PDB entry 7TYN | electron microscopy, 2.60 A resolution | chains R and A of the 6 polymer chains in the assembly

# Chain R
Name: Calcitonin receptor
Organism: Homo sapiens
Reference sequence: P30988 (CALCR_HUMAN), isoform P30988-2; residues 25-474 here = UniProt positions 25-474
Sequence (501 residues; numbered -7 to 493; the number before each row is that of its first residue; numbers below 1 keep their minus sign (Met-7 is residue -7)):
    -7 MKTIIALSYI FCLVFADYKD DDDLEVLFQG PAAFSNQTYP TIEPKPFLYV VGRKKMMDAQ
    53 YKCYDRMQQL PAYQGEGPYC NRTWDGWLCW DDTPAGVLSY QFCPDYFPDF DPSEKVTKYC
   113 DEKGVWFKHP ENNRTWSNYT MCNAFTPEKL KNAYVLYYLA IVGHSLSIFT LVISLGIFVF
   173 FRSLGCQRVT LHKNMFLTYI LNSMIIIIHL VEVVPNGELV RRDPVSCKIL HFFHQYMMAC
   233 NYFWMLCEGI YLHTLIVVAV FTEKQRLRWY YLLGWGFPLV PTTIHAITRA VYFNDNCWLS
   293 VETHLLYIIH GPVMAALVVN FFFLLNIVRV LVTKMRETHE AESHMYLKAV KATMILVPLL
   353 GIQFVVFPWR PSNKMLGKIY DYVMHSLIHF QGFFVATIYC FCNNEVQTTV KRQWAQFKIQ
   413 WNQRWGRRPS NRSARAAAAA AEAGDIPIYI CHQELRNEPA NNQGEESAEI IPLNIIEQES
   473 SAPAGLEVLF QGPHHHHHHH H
Disordered / not traced: -7 to 36, 410-493
Disulfides: Cys55-Cys81, Cys72-Cys112, Cys95-Cys134, Cys219-Cys289
Glycans and other covalent adducts: N-acetylglucosamine (NAG) linked to Asn73, Asn130
Differences from the reference sequence: expression tag (-7 to 24, 475-493); conflict Leu447 (Pro in P30988)
Small-molecule neighbours: P42 ((2S)-2-{[(1R)-1-hydroxyhexadecyl]oxy}-3-{[(1R)-1-hydroxyoctadecyl]oxy}propyl 2-(trimethylammonio)ethyl phosphate): Lys143, Tyr146, Val147, Tyr150, Leu151, Ile153, Val154, Ser157, Leu158, Phe382, Phe385, Phe393
Swiss-Prot annotation at these positions:
  - glycosylation (N-linked (GlcNAc...) asparagine): Asn28, Asn73, Asn125, Asn130
  - natural variant: Leu447 (L447P: Probable protective factor against osteoporosis)

# Chain A
Name: Guanine nucleotide-binding protein G(s) subunit alpha isoforms short
Organism: Homo sapiens
Reference sequence: P63092 (GNAS2_HUMAN); residue numbers follow UniProt; this construct covers 1-394
Sequence (394 residues; each row starts with the number of its first residue):
     1 MGCLGNSKTE DQRNEEKAQR EANKKIEKQL QKDKQVYRAT HRLLLLGAGE SGKNTIVKQM
    61 RILHVNGFNG EGGEEDPQAA RSNSDGEKAT KVQDIKNNLK EAIETIVAAM SNLVPPVELA
   121 NPENQFRVDY ILSVMNVPDF DFPPEFYEHA KALWEDEGVR ACYERSNEYQ LIDCAQYFLD
   181 KIDVIKQADY VPSDQDLLRC RVLTSGIFET KFQVDKVNFH MFDVGAQRDE RRKWIQCFND
   241 VTAIIFVVAS SSYNMVIRED NQTNRLQAAL KLFDSIWNNK WLRDTSVILF LNKQDLLAEK
   301 VLAGKSKIED YFPEFARYTT PEDATPEPGE DPRVTRAKYF IRDEFLRIST ASGDGRHYCY
   361 PHFTCAVDTE NIRRVFNDCR DIIQRMHLRQ YELL
Disordered / not traced: 1-10, 60-203, 251-263
Differences from the reference sequence: conflict Asn54 (Ser in P63092), Ala226 (Gly in P63092), Ala268 (Glu in P63092), Lys271 (Asn in P63092), Asp274 (Lys in P63092), Lys280 (Arg in P63092), Asp284 (Thr in P63092), Thr285 (Ile in P63092)

# How chain R and chain A interact
Residue-residue contacts - 39 pairs, chain R then chain A:
  Arg180(R) with Gln390(A); Tyr391(A)
  Tyr243(R) with Tyr391(A)
  Leu244(R) with Tyr391(A), hydrophobic
  Leu247(R) with His387(A)
  Ile248(R) with Gln384(A), hydrogen bond (backbone-side chain); Leu388(A), hydrophobic
  Val249(R) with Arg380(A), hydrogen bond (backbone-side chain)
  Val252(R) with Arg380(A); Ile383(A), hydrophobic; Gln384(A); His387(A)
  Phe253(R) with His41(A); Val217(A), hydrophobic; Phe376(A), hydrophobic; Cys379(A); Arg380(A)
  Glu255(R) with Gln35(A); Arg38(A)
  Val322(R) with Gln384(A)
  Leu323(R) with Leu388(A), hydrophobic; Leu393(A); Leu394(A), hydrophobic
  Lys326(R) with Asp381(A), salt bridge; Gln384(A), hydrogen bond; Arg385(A), hydrogen bond (backbone-side chain)
  Met327(R) with Leu394(A), hydrophobic
  Glu329(R) with Asp381(A)
  Thr330(R) with Arg385(A), hydrogen bond
  His331(R) with Asp323(A), salt bridge
  Lys340(R) with Leu394(A)
  Ala344(R) with Leu393(A), hydrophobic
  Ile347(R) with Glu392(A); Leu393(A), hydrophobic
  Leu348(R) with Leu393(A), hydrophobic
  Cys394(R) with Glu392(A)
  Asn395(R) with Glu392(A)
  Asn396(R) with Glu392(A), hydrogen bond (backbone-side chain)
  Glu397(R) with Gln390(A)
Also at the interface, not in a pair above, chain R (30 interface residues in all): His184, Glu240, Lys256, Ile319, Lys343, Tyr391
Also at the interface, not in a pair above, chain A (22 interface residues in all): Lys34, Ala39, Phe219

# In short
Chain R and chain A form an interface of 30 and 22 residues respectively, with 6 hydrogen bonds and 2 salt
bridges. Among the polar pairs are Lys326(R)-Asp381(A), His331(R)-Asp323(A) and Ile248(R)-Gln384(A). Chain R
binds compound P42. Covalently linked N-acetylglucosamine: at Asn73(R) and Asn130(R).
Chain R is Calcitonin receptor and chain A is Guanine nucleotide-binding protein G(s) subunit alpha isoforms
short, both from Homo sapiens; the structure, Calcitonin Receptor in complex with Gs and salmon calcitonin
peptide, was determined by electron microscopy, deposited together with 7TYF, 7TYH, 7TYI, 7TYL, 7TYO, 7TYW and
3 further entries.
